2ERO - chains A and B; structure by X-ray diffraction, 2.50 A resolution.

# Chain A (and B)
Name: vascular apoptosis-inducing protein 1
From: Crotalus atrox
Notes: chain B of this document is another copy of the same molecule, construct and numbering; everything in this record applies to it too
Amino-acid sequence (427 residues; row label = number of the first residue in the row):
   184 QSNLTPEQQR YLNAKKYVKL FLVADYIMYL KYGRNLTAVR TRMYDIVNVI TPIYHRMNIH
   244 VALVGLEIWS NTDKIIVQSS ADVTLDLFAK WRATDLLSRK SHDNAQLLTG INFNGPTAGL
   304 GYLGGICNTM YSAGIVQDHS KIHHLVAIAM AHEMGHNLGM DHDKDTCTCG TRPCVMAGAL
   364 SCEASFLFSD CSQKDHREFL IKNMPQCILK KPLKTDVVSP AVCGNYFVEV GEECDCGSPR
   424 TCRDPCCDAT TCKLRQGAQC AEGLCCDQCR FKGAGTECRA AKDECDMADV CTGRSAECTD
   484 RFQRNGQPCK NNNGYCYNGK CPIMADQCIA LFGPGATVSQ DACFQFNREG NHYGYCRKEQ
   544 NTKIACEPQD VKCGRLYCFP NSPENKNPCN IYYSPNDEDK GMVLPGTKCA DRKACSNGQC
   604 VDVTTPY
Unresolved in the structure: 184
Cystine bridges: Cys310-Cys390, Cys350-Cys374, Cys352-Cys357, Cys406-Cys435, Cys417-Cys430, Cys419-Cys425, Cys429-Cys452, Cys443-Cys449, Cys448-Cys474, Cys461-Cys481, Cys468-Cys499, Cys492-Cys504, Cys511-Cys561, Cys526-Cys572, Cys539-Cys549, Cys556-Cys598, Cys592-Cys603
Glycans and other covalent adducts: N-acetylglucosamine (NAG) linked to Asn218
Metal / ion sites: Co3+: His238, His243; Zn2+: His335, His339, His345; Ca2+ site 1: Val405, Asn408, Phe410, Glu412, Glu415, Asp418; Ca2+ site 2: Asp469, Met470, Asp472, Asp483, Arg484
Reported in the primary citation:
  - self-association interface (contacts with another copy of this molecule); pairs are residue here / residue on that copy: Cys365-Cys365 (disulfide), Gln320
  - post-translational modification sites: Asn218
  - conformationally variable residues (domain motion): Val405
  - Ca2+ coordination: Val405, Asn408, Phe410, Glu412, Glu415, Asp418, Asp469, Met470, Asp472, Asp483, Arg484

# How chain A and chain B interact
Disulfides between the chains: Cys365(A)-Cys365(B)
Contacting residue pairs (34):
  Ile210(A) - Leu213(B)
  Leu213(A) - Ile210(B)
  Leu213(A) - Leu213(B)  hydrophobic
  Leu213(A) - Ile294(B)
  Lys214(A) - Gly293(B)
  Lys214(A) - Ile294(B)
  Lys214(A) - Asn295(B)  hydrogen bond (backbone-backbone)
  Tyr215(A) - Asn295(B)
  Gly216(A) - Ser262(B)
  Gly293(A) - Lys214(B)
  Ile294(A) - Leu213(B)
  Ile294(A) - Lys214(B)
  Asn295(A) - Lys214(B)  hydrogen bond (backbone-backbone)
  Asn295(A) - Tyr215(B)
  Asn295(A) - Lys324(B)  hydrogen bond
  Phe296(A) - Lys324(B)  hydrogen bond (backbone-side chain)
  Gly298(A) - Lys324(B)  hydrogen bond (backbone-side chain)
  Pro299(A) - Lys324(B)
  Thr300(A) - Lys324(B)  hydrogen bond (backbone-side chain)
  Gln320(A) - Lys324(B)  hydrogen bond
  His322(A) - His322(B)
  His322(A) - Ser323(B)
  His322(A) - Lys324(B)  hydrogen bond (backbone-backbone)
  Ser323(A) - His322(B)
  Lys324(A) - Asn295(B)  hydrogen bond
  Lys324(A) - Phe296(B)  hydrogen bond (side chain-backbone)
  Lys324(A) - Gly298(B)  hydrogen bond (side chain-backbone)
  Lys324(A) - Pro299(B)
  Lys324(A) - Thr300(B)  hydrogen bond (side chain-backbone)
  Lys324(A) - Gln320(B)  hydrogen bond
  Lys324(A) - His322(B)  hydrogen bond (backbone-backbone)
  Cys365(A) - Cys365(B)  disulfide
  Glu366(A) - Cys365(B)  hydrogen bond
  Glu366(A) - Glu366(B)
Other interface residues (no listed pair), chain A (20 interface residues in all): Ala301, Leu363
Other interface residues (no listed pair), chain B (19 interface residues in all): Gly216
Interface features reported in the paper:
  - interface residues, chain A: Phe515(A), Gly516(A), His535(A), Tyr536(A), Phe562(A), Cys572(A), Ile574(A), Tyr575(A), Tyr576(A), Pro578(A)

# Summary
The interface between chain A and chain B involves 20 residues on one side and 19 on the other, with 1
disulfide bond and 15 hydrogen bonds. Polar contacts include Asn295(A)-Lys324(B), Phe296(A)-Lys324(B) and
Gly298(A)-Lys324(B). The paper reports interface residues Phe515(A), Gly516(A) and His535(A) among others;
Ca2+ coordination by Val405(A), Asn408(A) and Phe410(A) among others.
Both chains are vascular apoptosis-inducing protein 1 (Crotalus atrox). Entry 2ERO (Crystal structure of
vascular apoptosis-inducing protein-1(orthorhombic crystal form)) was determined by X-ray diffraction,
deposited together with 2ERP and 2ERQ.
